PDB entry 1ZUX | X-ray diffraction, 1.85 A resolution | chains C and D of the 4 polymer chains in the assembly

Chain C (and D):
Name: green to red photoconvertible GPF-like protein EosFP
From: Lobophyllia hemprichii
Notes: chain D of this document is another copy of the same molecule, construct and numbering; everything in this record applies to it too
Amino-acid sequence (224 residues; numbered 1 to 226; 2 numbers in that range are skipped by the numbering (no residue carries them; nothing is unmodelled there); the number before each row is that of its first residue):
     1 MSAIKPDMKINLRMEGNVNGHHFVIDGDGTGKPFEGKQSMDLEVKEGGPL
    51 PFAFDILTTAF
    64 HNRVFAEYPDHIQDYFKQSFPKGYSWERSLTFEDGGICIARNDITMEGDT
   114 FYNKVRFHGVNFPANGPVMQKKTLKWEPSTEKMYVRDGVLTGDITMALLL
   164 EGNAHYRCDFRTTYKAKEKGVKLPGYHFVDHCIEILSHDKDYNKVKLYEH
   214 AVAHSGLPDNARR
Unresolved in the structure: 223-226
Sequence notes: chromophore (64, 64, 64)
Modified residues: H64 (2-[1-amino-2-(1H-imidazol-5-yl)ethyl]-1-(carboxymethyl)-4-[(4-oxocyclohexa-2,5-dien-1-ylidene)methyl]-1H-imidazol-5-olate; CR8)
Glycans and other covalent adducts: covalent link F61-H64

Chain C / chain D interface:
Contacting residue pairs - 40 pairs, chain C then chain D:
  E96(C) with R149(D), salt bridge
  E140(C) with Y189(D)
  P141(C) with F191(D); L220(D)
  S142(C) with K145(D)
  T143(C) with T143(D); K145(D)
  K145(C) with S142(D); T143(D); T158(D), hydrogen bond (side chain-backbone)
  Y147(C) with R170(D)
  R149(C) with E96(D), salt bridge; R170(D)
  D156(C) with T158(D); R170(D), salt bridge
  I157(C) with T158(D)
  T158(C) with K145(D), hydrogen bond (backbone-side chain); D156(D); I157(D); T158(D), hydrogen bond
  A160(C) with Y189(D)
  H168(C) with Y189(D)
  R170(C) with Y147(D); R149(D); D156(D), salt bridge
  Y189(C) with E140(D); A160(D); H168(D)
  F191(C) with P141(D)
  D193(C) with L220(D)
  H194(C) with L220(D)
  C195(C) with L220(D), hydrophobic
  H213(C) with L220(D)
  A214(C) with L220(D), hydrophobic
  L220(C) with P141(D); D193(D); C195(D), hydrophobic; H213(D); A214(D), hydrophobic; V215(D)
Other interface residues (no listed pair), chain C (27 interface residues in all): D172, R174, V215, S218, P221
Other interface residues (no listed pair), chain D (27 interface residues in all): D172, R174, H194, S218, P221

Overview:
Chain C and chain D each contribute 27 residues to their interface, with 3 hydrogen bonds and 4 salt bridges.
Polar contacts include E96(C)-R149(D), D156(C)-R170(D) and K145(C)-T158(D).
Chain C and chain D are both green to red photoconvertible GPF-like protein EosFP (Lobophyllia hemprichii);
the structure, EosFP Fluorescent Protein- Green Form, was determined by X-ray diffraction, deposited together
with 2BTJ.
